PDB entry 6CD2 | X-ray diffraction, 3.70 A resolution | chains A and B of the 3 polymer chains in the assembly

[Chain A]
Name: Chaperone protein PapD
Source organism: Escherichia coli
UniProt: P15319 (PAPD_ECOLX); residues 1-215 here correspond to UniProt positions 22-236 (UniProt number = residue number + 21)
Sequence (221 residues; numbered 1 to 221; the number before each row is that of its first residue):
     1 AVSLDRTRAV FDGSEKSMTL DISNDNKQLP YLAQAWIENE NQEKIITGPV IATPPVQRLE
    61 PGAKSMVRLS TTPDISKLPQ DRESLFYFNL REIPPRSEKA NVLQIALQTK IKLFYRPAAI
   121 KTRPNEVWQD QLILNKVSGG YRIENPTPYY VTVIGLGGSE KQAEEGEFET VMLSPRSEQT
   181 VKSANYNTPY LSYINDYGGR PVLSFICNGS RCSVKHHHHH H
Not modelled in the structure: 216-221
Sequence notes: expression tag (216-221)
Cystine bridges: Cys207-Cys212

[Chain B]
Name: PapGII adhesin protein
Source organism: Escherichia coli
UniProt: Q47450 (Q47450_ECOLX); residues 1-316 here correspond to UniProt positions 21-336 (UniProt number = residue number + 20)
Sequence (316 residues; numbered 1 to 316; the number before each row is that of its first residue):
     1 WNNIVFYSLG DVNSYQGGNV VITQRPQFIT SWRPGIATVT WNQCNGPEFA DGFWAYYREY
    61 IAWVVFPKKV MTQNGYPLFI EVHNKGSWSE ENTGDNDSYF FLKGYKWDER AFDAGNLCQK
   121 PGEITRLTEK FDDIIFKVAL PADLPLGDYS VKIPYTSGMQ RHFASYLGAR FKIPYNVAKT
   181 LPRENEMLFL FKNIGGCRPS AQSLEIKHGD LSINSANNHY AAQTLSVSCD VPANIRFMLL
   241 RNTTPTYSHG KKFSVGLGHG WDSIVSVNGV DTGETTMRWY KAGTQNLTIG SRLYGESSKI
   301 QPGVLSGSAT LLMILP
Swiss-Prot annotation at these positions:
  - binding site (D-galactose): Glu59, Gly104 to Trp107
Cystine bridges: Cys44-Cys118, Cys197-Cys229

[Chain A / chain B interface]
Pairs across the interface (67; chain A residue first):
  Ala1(A) - Ser200(B)
  Ala1(A) - Ala201(B)  hydrophobic
  Ala1(A) - Gln202(B)
  Ser3(A) - Pro199(B)
  Leu4(A) - Thr23(B)  hydrogen bond (backbone-side chain)
  Asp5(A) - Thr23(B)
  Asp5(A) - Gln24(B)  hydrogen bond (backbone-backbone)
  Arg6(A) - Gln24(B)
  Thr7(A) - Leu315(B)
  Arg8(A) - Pro316(B)
  Thr19(A) - His83(B)
  Asp21(A) - Arg25(B)  salt bridge
  Asp25(A) - Arg198(B)  salt bridge
  Asp25(A) - Ala201(B)
  Asn26(A) - Gln202(B)
  Asn26(A) - Ser203(B)
  Tyr31(A) - Ser203(B)
  Arg91(A) - Asn242(B)
  Arg91(A) - Thr310(B)
  Ala100(A) - Leu305(B)
  Asn101(A) - Lys207(B)
  Asn101(A) - His208(B)  hydrogen bond (backbone-backbone)
  Asn101(A) - Leu211(B)
  Asn101(A) - Val304(B)
  Asn101(A) - Leu305(B)  hydrogen bond (side chain-backbone)
  Val102(A) - Glu205(B)
  Val102(A) - Ile206(B)
  Val102(A) - Leu305(B)
  Val102(A) - Ser306(B)  hydrogen bond (backbone-side chain)
  Val102(A) - Gly307(B)
  Leu103(A) - Leu204(B)
  Leu103(A) - Glu205(B)
  Leu103(A) - Ile206(B)  hydrogen bond (backbone-backbone)
  Leu103(A) - Val255(B)  hydrophobic
  Leu103(A) - Ser263(B)
  Leu103(A) - Val265(B)  hydrophobic
  Leu103(A) - Ser291(B)
  Leu103(A) - Gly307(B)
  Leu103(A) - Ser308(B)
  Gln104(A) - Leu204(B)
  Gln104(A) - Gly307(B)
  Gln104(A) - Ser308(B)
  Gln104(A) - Ala309(B)  hydrogen bond (backbone-backbone)
  Ile105(A) - Leu204(B)  hydrogen bond (backbone-backbone)
  Ile105(A) - Ala309(B)
  Ile105(A) - Leu311(B)  hydrophobic
  Ala106(A) - Ala309(B)  hydrogen bond (backbone-backbone)
  Ala106(A) - Thr310(B)
  Ala106(A) - Leu311(B)  hydrogen bond (backbone-backbone)
  Leu107(A) - Leu311(B)
  Gln108(A) - Thr310(B)
  Gln108(A) - Leu311(B)  hydrogen bond (backbone-backbone)
  Gln108(A) - Leu312(B)
  Gln108(A) - Met313(B)  hydrogen bond (backbone-backbone)
  Thr109(A) - Met313(B)
  Lys110(A) - Leu312(B)
  Lys110(A) - Met313(B)  hydrogen bond (backbone-backbone)
  Lys110(A) - Ile314(B)
  Lys110(A) - Leu315(B)
  Lys112(A) - Pro316(B)
  Ile154(A) - Asn234(B)
  Glu165(A) - Arg278(B)  hydrogen bond (backbone-side chain)
  Gly166(A) - Arg278(B)  hydrogen bond (backbone-side chain)
  Glu167(A) - Arg278(B)  salt bridge
  Tyr197(A) - Asn19(B)
  Tyr197(A) - Val21(B)
  Gly199(A) - Ile194(B)
Other interface residues (no listed pair), chain A (35 interface residues in all): Ser97, Ile111, Glu164, Thr170
Other interface residues (no listed pair), chain B (42 interface residues in all): Asp210, Leu240, Ile289

[Summary]
The interface between chain A and chain B involves 35 residues on one side and 42 on the other; the contacts
include 15 hydrogen bonds and 3 salt bridges. Among the polar pairs are Asp21(A)-Arg25(B), Asp25(A)-Arg198(B)
and Glu167(A)-Arg278(B).
Here chain A is Chaperone protein PapD and chain B is PapGII adhesin protein, both from Escherichia coli.
Entry 6CD2 (Crystal structure of the PapC usher bound to the chaperone-adhesin PapD-PapG) was determined by
X-ray diffraction.
